Entry 8X9U (electron microscopy, 2.88 A resolution); this record covers chains B and G of the 5 polymer chains in the assembly.

[Chain B]
Molecule: Guanine nucleotide-binding protein G(I)/G(S)/G(T) subunit beta-1
From: Rattus norvegicus
UniProtKB: P54311 (GBB1_RAT); residues 2-340 here = UniProt positions 2-340
Sequence (344 residues; each row starts with the number of its first residue; numbers below 1 keep their minus sign (Gly-3 is residue -3)):
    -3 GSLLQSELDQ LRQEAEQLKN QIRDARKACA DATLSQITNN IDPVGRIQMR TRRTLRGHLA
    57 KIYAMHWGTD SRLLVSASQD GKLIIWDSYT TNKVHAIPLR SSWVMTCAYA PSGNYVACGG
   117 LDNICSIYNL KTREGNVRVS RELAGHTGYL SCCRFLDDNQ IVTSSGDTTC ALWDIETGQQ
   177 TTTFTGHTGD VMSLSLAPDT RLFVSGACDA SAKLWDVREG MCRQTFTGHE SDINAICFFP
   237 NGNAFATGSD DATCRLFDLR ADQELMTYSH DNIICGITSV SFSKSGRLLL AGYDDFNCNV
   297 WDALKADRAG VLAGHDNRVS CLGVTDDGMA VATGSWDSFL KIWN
Unresolved in the structure: -3 to 2
Differences from the reference sequence: expression tag (-3 to 1)
UniProt features mapped onto this chain:
  - modified residue: Ser2 (N-acetylserine), His266 (Phosphohistidine)

[Chain G]
Molecule: Guanine nucleotide-binding protein G(I)/G(S)/G(O) subunit gamma-2
From: Bos taurus
UniProtKB: P63212 (GBG2_BOVIN); residue numbers follow UniProt; this construct covers 1-71
Sequence (71 residues; row label = number of the first residue in the row):
     1 MASNNTASIA QARKLVEQLK MEANIDRIKV SKAAADLMAY CEAHAKEDPL LTPVPASENP
    61 FREKKFFCAI L
Unresolved in the structure: 1-8, 62-71
UniProt features mapped onto this chain:
  - modified residue: Ala2 (N-acetylalanine), Cys68 (Cysteine methyl ester)
  - lipidation: Cys68 (S-geranylgeranyl cysteine)

[Interface between chain B and chain G]
Contacting residue pairs - 67 pairs, chain B then chain G:
  Leu7(B) with Ala12(G), hydrophobic
  Ala11(B) with Leu19(G)
  Leu14(B) with Leu19(G), hydrophobic
  Gln17(B) with Ala23(G)
  Ile18(B) with Leu19(G); Ala23(G), hydrophobic
  Cys25(B) with Arg27(G); Lys29(G); Val30(G), hydrogen bond (backbone-backbone)
  Ala26(B) with Val30(G), hydrophobic
  Asp27(B) with Ser31(G)
  Ala28(B) with Val30(G)
  Leu30(B) with Ala34(G), hydrophobic
  Ile33(B) with Met38(G)
  Ile37(B) with Glu42(G)
  Val40(B) with Leu51(G), hydrophobic
  Met45(B) with Leu50(G), hydrophobic
  Arg48(B) with Phe61(G)
  Arg49(B) with Pro60(G)
  Tyr85(B) with Pro60(G); Phe61(G), hydrophobic
  Cys218(B) with Gln18(G), hydrogen bond (backbone-side chain); Glu22(G), hydrogen bond
  Arg219(B) with Glu22(G); Ile25(G)
  Gln220(B) with Glu22(G); Ile25(G)
  Thr221(B) with Glu22(G), hydrogen bond (backbone-side chain)
  Phe235(B) with Leu37(G), hydrophobic
  Pro236(B) with Tyr40(G)
  Asn237(B) with Tyr40(G)
  Leu252(B) with Leu37(G), hydrophobic
  Asp254(B) with Ala33(G)
  Arg256(B) with Arg27(G); Ile28(G), hydrogen bond (backbone-backbone); Asp36(G), salt bridge
  Ala257(B) with Ile28(G)
  Asp258(B) with Arg27(G)
  Gln259(B) with Val30(G)
  Leu261(B) with Val30(G), hydrophobic
  Ser279(B) with Asp48(G); Leu50(G)
  Lys280(B) with Tyr40(G); Glu47(G); Asp48(G), hydrogen bond (backbone-side chain)
  Ser281(B) with Tyr40(G); Cys41(G), hydrogen bond (backbone-side chain); His44(G); Asp48(G), hydrogen bond; Leu51(G)
  Gly282(B) with Cys41(G)
  Arg283(B) with Cys41(G); Glu42(G), salt bridge; Leu51(G)
  Leu284(B) with Leu51(G), hydrophobic
  Leu300(B) with Cys41(G), hydrophobic
  Asp323(B) with Pro49(G)
  Gly324(B) with Pro49(G); Leu50(G)
  Met325(B) with Pro49(G), hydrophobic; Pro60(G); Phe61(G), hydrophobic
  Ala326(B) with Phe61(G), hydrophobic
  Val327(B) with Leu50(G), hydrophobic
  Ile338(B) with Phe61(G), hydrophobic
  Asn340(B) with Asn59(G), hydrogen bond; Phe61(G)
Interface residues without a listed pair, chain B (52 interface residues in all): Lys15, Ala21, Ile43, Ser84, Lys209, Asn239, Trp339
Interface residues without a listed pair, chain G (33 interface residues in all): Asp26, Lys32, Ala35, Ala45, Glu58

[Summary]
The interface between chain B and chain G involves 52 residues on one side and 33 on the other, with 9
hydrogen bonds and 2 salt bridges. Polar pairs include Arg256(B)-Asp36(G), Arg283(B)-Glu42(G) and
Cys218(B)-Gln18(G).
Chain B is Guanine nucleotide-binding protein G(I)/G(S)/G(T) subunit beta-1 (Rattus norvegicus) and chain G is
Guanine nucleotide-binding protein G(I)/G(S)/G(O) subunit gamma-2 (Bos taurus); the structure, Identification,
structure and agonist design of an androgen membrane receptor, was determined by electron microscopy (same
publication as 8X9S, 8X9T, 9IV1 and 9IV2).
